Entry 1FFK (X-ray diffraction, 2.40 A resolution); this record covers chains 0 and J of the 29 polymer chains in the assembly.

== Chain 0 ==
Molecule: 23S RRNA
Organism: Haloarcula marismortui
Sequence (2922 nucleotides; row label = number of the first residue in the row):
     2 UUGGCUACUA UGCCAGCUGG UGGAUUGCUC GGCUCAGGCG CUGAUGAAGG ACGUGCCAAG
    62 CUGCGAUAAG CCAUGGGGAG CCGCACGGAG GCGAAGAACC AUGGAUUUCC GAAUGAGAAU
   122 CUCUCUAACA AUUGCUUCGC GCAAUGAGGA ACCCCGAGAA CUGAAACAUC UCAGUAUCGG
   182 GAGGAACAGA AAACGCAAUG UGAUGUCGUU AGUAACCGCG AGUGAACGCG AUACAGCCCA
   242 AACCGAAGCC CUCACGGGCA AUGUGGUGUC AGGGCUACCU CUCAUCAGCC GACCGUCUCG
   302 ACGAAGUCUC UUGGAACAGA GCGUGAUACA GGGUGACAAC CCCGUACUCG AGACCAGUAC
   362 GACGUGCGGU AGUGCCAGAG UAGCGGGGGU UGGAUAUCCC UCGCGAAUAA CGCAGGCAUC
   422 GACUGCGAAG GCUAAACACA ACCUGAGACC GAUAGUGAAC AAGUAGUGUG AACGAACGCU
   482 GCAAAGUACC CUCAGAAGGG AGGCGAAAUA GAGCAUGAAA UCAGUUGGCG AUCGAGCGAC
   542 AGGGCAUACA AGGUCCCUCG ACGAAUGACC GACGCGCGAG CGUCCAGUAA GACUCACGGG
   602 AAGCCGAUGU UCUGUCGUAC GUUUUGAAAA ACGAGCCAGG GAGUGUGUCU GCAUGGCAAG
   662 UCUAACCGGA GUAUCCGGGG AGGCACAGGG AAACCGACAU GGCCGCAGGG CUUUGCCCGA
   722 GGGCCGCCGU CUUCAAGGGC GGGGAGCCAU GUGGACACGA CCCGAAUCCG GACGAUCUAC
   782 GCAUGGACAA GAUGAAGCGU GCCGAAAGGC ACGUGGAAGU CUGUUAGAGU UGGUGUCCUA
   842 CAAUACCCUC UCGUGAUCUA UGUGUAGGGG UGAAAGGCCC AUCGAGUCCG GCAACAGCUG
   902 GUUCCAAUCG AAACAUGUCG AAGCAUGACC UCCGCCGAGG UAGUCUGUGA GGUAGAGCGA
   962 CCGAUUGGUG UGUCCGCCUC CGAGAGGAGU CGGCACACCU GUCAAACUCC AAACUUACAG
  1022 ACGCCGUUUG ACGCGGGGAU UCCGGUGCGC GGGGUAAGCC UGUGUACCAG GAGGGGAACA
  1082 ACCCAGAGAU AGGUUAAGGU CCCCAAGUGU GGAUUAAGUG UAAUCCUCUG AAGGUGGUCU
  1142 CGAGCCCUAG ACAGCCGGGA GGUGAGCUUA GAAGCAGCUA CCCUCUAAGA AAAGCGUAAC
  1202 AGCUUACCGG CCGAGGUUUG AGGCGCCCAA AAUGAUCGGG ACUCAAAUCC ACCACCGAGA
  1262 CCUGUCCGUA CCACUCAUAC UGGUAAUCGA GUAGAUUGGC GCUCUAAUUG GAUGGAAGUA
  1322 GGGGUGAAAA CUCCUAUGGA CCGAUUAGUG ACGAAAAUCC UGGCCAUAGU AGCAGCGAUA
  1382 GUCGGGUGAG AACCCCGACG GCCUAAUGGA UAAGGGUUCC UCAGCACUGC UGAUCAGCUG
  1442 AGGGUUAGCC GGUCCUAAGU CAUACCGCAA CUCGACUAUG ACGAAAUGGG AAACGGGUUA
  1502 AUAUUCCCGU GCCACUAUGC AGUGAAAGUU GACGCCCUGG GGUCGAUCAC GCUGGGCAUU
  1562 CGCCCAGUCG AACCGUCCAA CUCCGUGGAA GCCGUAAUGG CAGGAAGCGG ACGAACGGCG
  1622 GCAUAGGGAA ACGUGAUUCA ACCUGGGGCC CAUGAAAAGA CGAGCAUAGU GUCCGUACCG
  1682 AGAACCGACA CAGGUGUCCA UGGCGGCGAA AGCCAAGGCC UGUCGGGAGC AACCAACGUU
  1742 AGGGAAUUCG GCAAGUUAGU CCCGUACCUU CGGAAGAAGG GAUGCCUGCU CCGGAACGGA
  1802 GCAGGUCGCA GUGACUCGGA AGCUCGGACU GUCUAGUAAC AACAUAGGUG ACCGCAAAUC
  1862 CGCAAGGACU CGUACGGUCA CUGAAUCCUG CCCAGUGCAG GUAUCUGAAC ACCUCGUACA
  1922 AGAGGACGAA GGACCUGUCA ACGGCGGGGG UAACUAUGAC CCUCUUAAGG UAGCGUAGUA
  1982 CCUUGCCGCA UCAGUAGCGG CUUGCAUGAA UGGAUUAACC AGAGCUUCAC UGUCCCAACG
  2042 UUGGGCCCGG UGAACUGUAC AUUCCAGUGC GGAGUCUGGA GACACCCAGG GGGAAGCGAA
  2102 GACCCUAUGG AGCUUUACUG CAGGCUGUCG CUGAGACGUG GUCGCCGAUG UGCAGCAUAG
  2162 GUAGGAGACA CUACACAGGU ACCCGCGCUA GCGGGCCACC GAGUCAACAG UGAAAUACUA
  2222 CCCGUCGGUG ACUGCGACUC UCACUCCGGG AGGAGGACAC CGAUAGCCGG GCAGUUUGAC
  2282 UGGGGCGGUA CGCGCUCGAA AAGAUAUCGA GCGCGCCCUA UGGCUAUCUC AGCCGGGACA
  2342 GAGACCCGGC GAAGAGUGCA AGAGCAAAAG AUAGCUUGAC AGUGUUCUUC CCAACGAGGA
  2402 ACGCUGACGC GAAAGCGUGG UCUAGCGAAC CAAUUAGCCU GCUUGAUGCG GGCAAUUGAU
  2462 GACAGAAAAG CUACCCUAGG GAUAACAGAG UCGUCACUCG CAAGAGCACA UAUCGACCGA
  2522 GUGGCUUGCU ACCUCGAUGU CGGUUCCCUC CAUCCUGCCC GUGCAGAAGC GGGCAAGGGU
  2582 GAGGUUGUUC GCCUAUUAAA GGAGGUCGUG AGCUGGGUUU AGACCGUCGU GAGACAGGUC
  2642 GGCUGCUAUC UACUGGGUGU GUAAUGGUGU CUGACAAGAA CGACCGUAUA GUACGAGAGG
  2702 AACUACGGUU GGUGGCCACU GGUGUACCGG UUGUUCGAGA GAGCACGUGC CGGGUAGCCA
  2762 CGCCACACGG GGUAAGAGCU GAACGCAUCU AAGCUCGAAA CCCACUUGGA AAAGAGACAC
  2822 CGCCGAGGUC CCGCGUACAA GACGCGGUCG AUAGACUCGG GGUGUGCGCG UCGAGGUAAC
  2882 GAGACGUUAA GCCCACGAGC ACUAACAGAC CAAAGCCAUC AU
Unresolved in the structure: 2-9, 126-128, 715, 971-998, 1161-1206, 1560, 1952-1963, 2137-2236, 2339-2343, 2664-2666, 2915-2923
Construct notes: conflict C560 (U3155 in 3377779)
Ion coordination: Mg2+ site 1: G627, A2483, C2534; K+: G2102, G2482, C2536; Mg2+ site 2: A2483, C2533, C2534

== Chain J ==
Protein: Ribosomal protein L15
Organism: Haloarcula marismortui
UniProt: P12737 (RL15_HALMA); numbering as in UniProt (aligned over 1-164)
Sequence (164 residues; row label = number of the first residue in the row):
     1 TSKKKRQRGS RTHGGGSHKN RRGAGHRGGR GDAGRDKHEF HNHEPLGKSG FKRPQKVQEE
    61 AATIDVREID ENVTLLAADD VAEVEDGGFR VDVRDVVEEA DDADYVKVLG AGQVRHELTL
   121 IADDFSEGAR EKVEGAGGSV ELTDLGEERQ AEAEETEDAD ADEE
Unresolved in the structure: 84-91, 152-164

== Interface between chain 0 and chain J ==
Pairs across the interface - 43 pairs, chain 0 then chain J:
  A165(0) / Gly-29(J)  phosphate contact
  A165(0) / Arg-30(J)  phosphate contact
  A166(0) / Gly-25(J)  base contact
  A166(0) / Gly-28(J)  base contact
  A166(0) / Gly-29(J)  base contact
  A166(0) / Ala-33(J)  phosphate contact
  A166(0) / Gly-34(J)  phosphate contact
  G221(0) / Leu-46(J)  phosphate contact
  G221(0) / Gly-47(J)  phosphate contact
  G223(0) / Gly-31(J)  phosphate contact
  A692(0) / Gly-50(J)  sugar contact
  A692(0) / Phe-51(J)  sugar contact
  G697(0) / Ser-126(J)  phosphate contact
  A698(0) / Leu-109(J)  phosphate contact
  A698(0) / Gly-110(J)  phosphate contact
  A698(0) / Ala-111(J)  sugar contact
  A698(0) / Gly-128(J)  phosphate contact
  C699(0) / Ala-111(J)  phosphate contact
  A700(0) / Gly-112(J)  phosphate contact
  A700(0) / Gln-113(J)  base contact
  C757(0) / Gly-31(J)  phosphate contact
  A758(0) / Arg-30(J)  phosphate contact
  A758(0) / Gly-31(J)  phosphate contact
  G898(0) / Gly-23(J)  phosphate contact
  G898(0) / Gly-25(J)  sugar contact
  U903(0) / Arg-11(J)  sugar contact
  U903(0) / His-18(J)  base contact
  U904(0) / Gly-9(J)  phosphate contact
  U904(0) / Arg-11(J)  phosphate contact
  C905(0) / Arg-6(J)  base contact
  G918(0) / His-38(J)  base contact
  G924(0) / Gly-25(J)  sugar contact
  C925(0) / His-26(J)  phosphate contact
  C925(0) / Gly-28(J)  sugar contact
  A926(0) / Glu-39(J)  sugar contact
  U1041(0) / Gly-15(J)  sugar contact
  A1294(0) / Gly-16(J)  phosphate contact
  G1295(0) / Gly-15(J)  phosphate contact
  G1295(0) / Gly-16(J)  phosphate contact
  A2430(0) / Gly-47(J)  phosphate contact
  C2431(0) / Gly-47(J)  phosphate contact
  G2453(0) / Gly-50(J)  phosphate contact
  C2454(0) / Ser-49(J)  phosphate contact
Other interface residues (no listed pair), chain 0 (33 interface residues in all): G164, A222, G754, A897, G902, U919, U1042
Other interface residues (no listed pair), chain J (41 interface residues in all): Lys-3, Lys-4, Arg-8, Ser-10, Thr-12, Arg-22, Ala-24, Asp-32, Lys-37, Lys-48, Glu-71, Glu-127

== Overview ==
33 residues of chain 0 and 41 residues of chain J are in contact. G627(0), A2483(0) and C2534(0) coordinate
Mg2+ site 1. The K+ site is built by G2102(0), G2482(0) and C2536(0).
Chain 0 is 23S RRNA and chain J is Ribosomal protein L15, both from Haloarcula marismortui; the structure,
Crystal structure of the large ribosomal subunit from haloarcula marismortui at 2.4 angstrom resolution, was
determined by X-ray diffraction.
